PDB entry 7ZGR | electron microscopy, 2.60 A resolution | chains B and F of the 6 polymer chains in the assembly

# Chain B
Name: mRNA 3'-end-processing protein YTH1
From: Saccharomyces cerevisiae
UniProtKB: A0A6A5Q2R8 (A0A6A5Q2R8_YEASX); residues 1-208 here = UniProt positions 1-208
Chain sequence (208 residues; numbered 1 to 208; the number before each row is that of its first residue):
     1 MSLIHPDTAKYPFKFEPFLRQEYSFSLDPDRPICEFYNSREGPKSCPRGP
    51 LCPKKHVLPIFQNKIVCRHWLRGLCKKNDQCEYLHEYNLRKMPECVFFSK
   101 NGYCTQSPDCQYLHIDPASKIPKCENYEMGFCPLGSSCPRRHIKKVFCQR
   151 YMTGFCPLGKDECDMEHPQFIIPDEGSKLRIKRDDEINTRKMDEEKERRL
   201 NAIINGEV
Not modelled in the structure: 95-208
Metal / ion sites: Zn2+ site 1: Cys-34, Cys-46, Cys-52, His-56; Zn2+ site 2: Cys-67, Cys-75, Cys-81, His-85

# Chain F
Name: MPE1 isoform 1
From: Saccharomyces cerevisiae
UniProtKB: A0A6A5PV64 (A0A6A5PV64_YEASX); numbering as in UniProt (aligned over 1-441)
Chain sequence (441 residues; numbered 1 to 441; the number before each row is that of its first residue):
     1 MSSTIFYRFKSQRNTSRILFDGTGLTVFDLKREIIQENKLGDGTDFQLKI
    51 YNPDTEEEYDDDAFVIPRSTSVIVKRSPAIKSFSVHSRLKGNVGAAALGN
   101 ATRYVTGRPRVLQKRQHTATTTANVSGTTEEERIASMFATQENQWEQTQE
   151 EMSAATPVFFKSQTNKNSAQENEGPPPPGYMCYRCGGRDHWIKNCPTNSD
   201 PNFEGKRIRRTTGIPKKFLKSIEIDPETMTPEEMAQRKIMITDEGKFVVQ
   251 VEDKQSWEDYQRKRENRQIDGDETIWRKGHFKDLPDDLKCPLTGGLLRQP
   301 VKTSKCCNIDFSKEALENALVESDFVCPNCETRDILLDSLVPDQDKEKEV
   351 ETFLKKQEELHGSSKDGNQPETKKMKLMDPTGTAGLNNNTSLPTSVNNGG
   401 TPVPPVPLPFGIPPFPMFPMPFMPPTATITNPHQADASPKK
Not modelled in the structure: 1-206, 224-239, 269-441
Reported in the primary citation:
  - binding site for pre-cleaved CYC1: Pro-215
  - mutagenesis - P215G, W257A/Y260A: unchanged binding to recombinant CPF

# Chain B / chain F interface
Contacting residue pairs - 13 pairs, chain B then chain F:
  Phe-18(B) / Arg-267(F)
  Phe-18(B) / Gln-268(F)
  Glu-22(B) / Arg-262(F)  salt bridge
  Glu-22(B) / Lys-263(F)
  Glu-22(B) / Gln-268(F)
  Lys-76(B) / Gly-213(F)
  Lys-76(B) / Pro-215(F)
  Lys-76(B) / Phe-218(F)
  Lys-76(B) / Asp-253(F)
  Lys-77(B) / Pro-215(F)
  Asn-78(B) / Asp-253(F)  hydrogen bond
  Asn-78(B) / Ser-256(F)  hydrogen bond
  Gln-80(B) / Lys-217(F)
Other interface residues (no listed pair), chain B (7 interface residues in all): Gln-21
Other interface residues (no listed pair), chain F (12 interface residues in all): Ile-214, Gln-255

# Overview
7 residues of chain B and 12 residues of chain F are in contact; the contacts include 2 hydrogen bonds and 1
salt bridge. Polar pairs include Glu-22(B)/Arg-262(F), Asn-78(B)/Asp-253(F) and Asn-78(B)/Ser-256(F). The
paper reports a binding site for pre-cleaved CYC1 at Pro-215(F); P215G and W257A/Y260A of chain F leave
binding to recombinant CPF unchanged.
Here chain B is mRNA 3'-end-processing protein YTH1 and chain F is MPE1 isoform 1, both from Saccharomyces
cerevisiae. Entry 7ZGR (Polymerase module of yeast CPF in complex with Mpe1, the yPIM of Cft2 and the
pre-cleaved ...) was determined by electron microscopy, deposited together with 7ZGP and 7ZGQ.
